1EEH - chain A; structure by X-ray diffraction, 1.90 A resolution.

== Chain A ==
Molecule: Udp-N-acetylmuramoyl-L-alanine:d-glutamate ligase
Organism: Escherichia coli
Notes: EC 6.3.2.9
Reference sequence: P14900 (MURD_ECOLI); residues 1-437 here = UniProt positions 1-437
Chain sequence (437 residues; each row starts with the number of its first residue):
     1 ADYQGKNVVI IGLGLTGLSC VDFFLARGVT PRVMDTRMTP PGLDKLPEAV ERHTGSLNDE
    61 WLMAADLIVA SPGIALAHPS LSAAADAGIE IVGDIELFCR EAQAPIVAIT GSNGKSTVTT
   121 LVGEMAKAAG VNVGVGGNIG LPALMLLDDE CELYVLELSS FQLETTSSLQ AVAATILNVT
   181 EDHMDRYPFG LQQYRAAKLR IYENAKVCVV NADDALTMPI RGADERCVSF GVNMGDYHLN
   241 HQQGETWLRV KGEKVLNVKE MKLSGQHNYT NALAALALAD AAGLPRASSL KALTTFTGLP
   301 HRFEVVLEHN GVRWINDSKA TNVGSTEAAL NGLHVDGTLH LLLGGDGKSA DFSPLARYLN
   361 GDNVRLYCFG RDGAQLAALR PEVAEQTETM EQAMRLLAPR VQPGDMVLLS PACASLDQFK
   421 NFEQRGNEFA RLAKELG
Not modelled in the structure: 240-245
Small-molecule neighbours: UMA (uridine-5'-diphosphate-N-acetylmuramoyl-L-alanine): I11, G12, G14, L15, T16, G17, D35, T36, R37, S71, P72, G73, I74, G137, N138, I139, G140, P142, S159, F161, Q162, H183

== Overview ==
Chain A binds compound UMA.
Chain A is Udp-N-acetylmuramoyl-L-alanine:d-glutamate ligase (Escherichia coli); the structure,
Udp-N-acetylmuramoyl-L-alanine:d-glutamate ligase, was determined by X-ray diffraction (same publication as
1E0D).
